Entry 1EGE (X-ray diffraction, 2.75 A resolution); this record covers chains A and C of the 4 polymer chains in the assembly.

Chain A (and C):
Name: Medium chain acyl-CoA dehydrogenase
From: Homo sapiens
Notes: EC 1.3.99.3; chain C of this document is another copy of the same molecule, construct and numbering; everything in this record applies to it too
Reference sequence: P11310 (ACADM_HUMAN); residues 1-396 here correspond to UniProt positions 26-421 (UniProt number = residue number + 25)
Chain sequence (396 residues; row label = number of the first residue in the row):
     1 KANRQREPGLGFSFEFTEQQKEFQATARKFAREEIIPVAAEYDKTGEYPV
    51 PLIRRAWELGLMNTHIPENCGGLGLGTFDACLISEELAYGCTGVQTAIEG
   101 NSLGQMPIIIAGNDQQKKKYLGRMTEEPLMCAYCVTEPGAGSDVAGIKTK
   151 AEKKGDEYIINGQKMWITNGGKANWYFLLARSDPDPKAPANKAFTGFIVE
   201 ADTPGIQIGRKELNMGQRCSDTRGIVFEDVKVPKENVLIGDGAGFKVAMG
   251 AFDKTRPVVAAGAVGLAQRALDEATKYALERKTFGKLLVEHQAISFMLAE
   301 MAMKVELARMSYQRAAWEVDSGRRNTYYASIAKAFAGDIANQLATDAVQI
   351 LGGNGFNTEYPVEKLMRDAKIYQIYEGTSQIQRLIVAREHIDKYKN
Not modelled in the structure: 1-9
Curated features (UniProtKB/Swiss-Prot):
  - active site: E376 (Proton acceptor)
  - binding site (FAD): Y133 to S142, W166 to T168, R281 to T283, H291, Q292, Q349 to G353, E376 to Q380
  - binding site (octanoyl-CoA): S142, D253, R256, E376
  - modified residue: K44 (N6-acetyllysine), K154 (N6-succinyllysine), K187 (N6-acetyllysine), K192 (N6-acetyllysine), K234 (N6-acetyllysine), K246 (N6-acetyllysine), K254 (N6-acetyllysine), K276 (N6-acetyllysine), T326 (Phosphothreonine)
Ligand contacts:
  - FAD (flavin-adenine dinucleotide), molecule 1: Y133, C134, V135, T136, A140, G141, S142, W166, I167, T168, N214, T222, I371, I374, Y375, E376, G377, T378, Q380, I381, L384
  - FAD, molecule 2: Y277, R281, T283, F284, L288, H291, A293, I294, Q349, I350, G352, G353, F356
What the authors report for this chain:
  - catalytic residues: E376 (citing earlier work)
  - binding site for flavin-adenine dinucleotide: Y375, E376
  - mutagenesis - E376D: decreased catalytic activity (citing earlier work)
  - mutagenesis - T255E: unchanged catalytic activity on C8- and C10-CoA (citing earlier work)

Interface between chain A and chain C:
Residue-residue contacts (7):
  H291(A) with Q292(C)
  Q292(A) with H291(C); Q292(C), hydrogen bond (side chain-backbone); A293(C), hydrogen bond (side chain-backbone)
  A293(A) with Q292(C), hydrogen bond (backbone-side chain); F296(C), hydrophobic
  F296(A) with A293(C), hydrophobic

Summary:
Chain A and chain C each contribute 4 residues to their interface, with 3 hydrogen bonds. Among the polar
pairs are Q292(A)-Q292(C) and Q292(A)-A293(C). Chain A binds flavin-adenine dinucleotide. The paper reports
the catalytic residue E376(A); E376D of chain A reduces catalytic activity.
Both chains are Medium chain acyl-CoA dehydrogenase (Homo sapiens). Entry 1EGE (Structure of T255E, E376G
mutant of human medium chain acyl-CoA dehydrogenase) was determined by X-ray diffraction (same publication as
1EGC and 1EGD).
